Entry 4V7O (X-ray diffraction, 3.00 A resolution); this record covers chains AA and AG of the 34 polymer chains in the assembly.

[Chain AA]
Molecule: Proteasome component C7-alpha
Source organism: Saccharomyces cerevisiae
Notes: EC 3.4.25.1
Reference sequence: P21243 (PSA6_YEAST); residues 1010-1252 here correspond to UniProt positions 10-252 (UniProt number = residue number - 1000)
Sequence (243 residues; each row starts with the number of its first residue):
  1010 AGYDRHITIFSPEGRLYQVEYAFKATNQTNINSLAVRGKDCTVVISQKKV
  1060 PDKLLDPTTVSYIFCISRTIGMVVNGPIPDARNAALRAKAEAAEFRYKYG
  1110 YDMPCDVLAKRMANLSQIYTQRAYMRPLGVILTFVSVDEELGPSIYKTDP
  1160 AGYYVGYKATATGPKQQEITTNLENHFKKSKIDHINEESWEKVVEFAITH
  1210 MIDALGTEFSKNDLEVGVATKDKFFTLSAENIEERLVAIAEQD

[Chain AG]
Molecule: Proteasome component Y7
Source organism: Saccharomyces cerevisiae
Notes: EC 3.4.25.1
Reference sequence: P23639 (PSA2_YEAST); residues 2020-2250 here correspond to UniProt positions 20-250 (UniProt number = residue number - 2000)
Sequence (231 residues; row label = number of the first residue in the row):
  2020 QIDYALTAVKQGVTSLGIKATNGVVIATEKKSSSPLAMSETLSKVSLLTP
  2070 DIGAVYSGMGPDYRVLVDKSRKVAHTSYKRIYGEYPPTKLLVSEVAKIMQ
  2120 EATQSGGVRPFGVSLLIAGHDEFNGFSLYQVDPSGSYFPWKATAIGKGSV
  2170 AAKTFLEKRWNDELELEDAIHIALLTLKESVEGEFNGDTIELAIIGDENP
  2220 DLLGYTGIPTDKGPRFRKLTSQEINDRLEAL
Swiss-Prot annotation at these positions:
  - cross-link: Lys2108 (Glycyl lysine isopeptide (Lys-Gly) (interchain with G-Cter in ubiquitin))

[Interface between chain AA and chain AG]
Residue-residue contacts (54):
  Thr1017(AA) - Arg2128(AG)
  Ile1018(AA) - Gln2020(AG)
  Phe1019(AA) - Gln2020(AG)
  Phe1019(AA) - Tyr2023(AG)  hydrophobic
  Phe1019(AA) - Ala2024(AG)  hydrophobic
  Phe1019(AA) - Met2078(AG)  hydrophobic
  Phe1019(AA) - Arg2128(AG)
  Phe1019(AA) - Pro2129(AG)
  Ser1020(AA) - Tyr2023(AG)
  Pro1021(AA) - Tyr2023(AG)  hydrophobic
  Glu1022(AA) - Thr2026(AG)
  Glu1022(AA) - Gln2030(AG)
  Gly1023(AA) - Tyr2023(AG)
  Gly1023(AA) - Ala2027(AG)
  Leu1025(AA) - Arg2128(AG)
  Lys1119(AA) - Asp2087(AG)  salt bridge
  Ala1122(AA) - Arg2083(AG)  hydrogen bond (backbone-side chain)
  Asn1123(AA) - Arg2083(AG)
  Asn1123(AA) - Val2084(AG)
  Asn1123(AA) - Asp2087(AG)
  Gln1126(AA) - Pro2080(AG)
  Gln1126(AA) - Asp2081(AG)
  Gln1126(AA) - Val2084(AG)
  Thr1129(AA) - Arg2128(AG)  hydrogen bond (backbone-side chain)
  Gln1130(AA) - Val2127(AG)
  Gln1130(AA) - Arg2128(AG)  hydrogen bond (backbone-backbone)
  Gln1130(AA) - Phe2130(AG)
  Arg1131(AA) - Gly2126(AG)
  Ala1132(AA) - Gly2126(AG)  hydrogen bond (backbone-backbone)
  Tyr1155(AA) - Thr2060(AG)
  Ala1160(AA) - Pro2080(AG)
  Gly1161(AA) - Pro2080(AG)
  Gly1161(AA) - Arg2083(AG)  hydrogen bond (backbone-side chain)
  Tyr1162(AA) - Ser2052(AG)  hydrogen bond
  Tyr1162(AA) - Leu2061(AG)  hydrophobic
  Tyr1162(AA) - Pro2080(AG)
  Tyr1163(AA) - Leu2061(AG)
  Tyr1163(AA) - Arg2083(AG)
  Val1164(AA) - Ala2056(AG)  hydrophobic
  Val1164(AA) - Thr2060(AG)
  Val1164(AA) - Leu2061(AG)  hydrophobic
  Gly1165(AA) - Ala2056(AG)
  Gly1165(AA) - Met2057(AG)  hydrogen bond (backbone-backbone)
  Gly1165(AA) - Thr2060(AG)  hydrogen bond (backbone-side chain)
  Tyr1166(AA) - Leu2055(AG)
  Tyr1166(AA) - Ala2056(AG)  hydrophobic
  Tyr1166(AA) - Met2057(AG)
  Lys1167(AA) - Leu2055(AG)  hydrogen bond (backbone-backbone)
  Lys1167(AA) - Met2057(AG)
  Ala1168(AA) - Leu2055(AG)
  Glu1183(AA) - Ser2053(AG)
  Glu1183(AA) - Pro2054(AG)
  Glu1183(AA) - Leu2055(AG)
  Phe1186(AA) - Leu2055(AG)  hydrophobic
Other interface residues (no listed pair), chain AA (32 interface residues in all): Arg1046, Thr1169, Thr1179, Leu1182
Other interface residues (no listed pair), chain AG (28 interface residues in all): Arg2090, Ala2121, Gly2131

[Summary]
Chain AA and chain AG form an interface of 32 and 28 residues respectively; the contacts include 9 hydrogen
bonds and 1 salt bridge. Polar pairs include Lys1119(AA)-Asp2087(AG), Ala1122(AA)-Arg2083(AG) and
Thr1129(AA)-Arg2128(AG).
Chain AA is Proteasome component C7-alpha and chain AG is Proteasome component Y7, both from Saccharomyces
cerevisiae; the structure, Proteasome Activator Complex, was determined by X-ray diffraction.
